Entry 1B0D (X-ray diffraction, 1.84 A resolution); this record covers chain A.

Chain A:
Protein: Lysozyme
Organism: Gallus gallus
Notes: EC 3.2.1.17
UniProtKB: P00698 (LYSC_CHICK); residues 1-129 here correspond to UniProt positions 19-147 (UniProt number = residue number + 18)
Amino-acid sequence (129 residues; numbered 1 to 129; the number before each row is that of its first residue):
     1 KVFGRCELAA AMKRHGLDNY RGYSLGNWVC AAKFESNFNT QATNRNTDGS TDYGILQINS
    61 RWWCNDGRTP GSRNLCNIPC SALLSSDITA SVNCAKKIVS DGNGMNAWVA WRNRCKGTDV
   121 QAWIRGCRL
Disulfide bonds: Cys-6/Cys-127, Cys-30/Cys-115, Cys-64/Cys-80, Cys-76/Cys-94
Ligand contacts: para-toluene sulfonate (TSU): Lys-33, Phe-34, Glu-35, Ser-36, Asn-37, Ala-42, Asn-44
Swiss-Prot annotation at these positions:
  - active site: Glu-35, Asp-52
  - binding site (substrate): Asp-101

Overview:
Ligands of chain A: para-toluene sulfonate. Curated annotation (UniProt) lists active-site residues Glu-35 and
Asp-52 and substrate-binding residue Asp-101.
Chain A is Lysozyme (Gallus gallus); the structure, Structural effects of monovalent anions on polymorphic
lysozyme crystals, was determined by X-ray diffraction, deposited together with 1HF4, 1B2K and 1LCN.
